PDB entry 5WDJ | X-ray diffraction, 2.40 A resolution | chains A and D of the 4 polymer chains in the assembly

Chain A (and D):
Name: Myeloperoxidase
Organism: Homo sapiens
Notes: EC 1.11.2.2; chain D of this document is another copy of the same molecule, construct and numbering; everything in this record applies to it too
Reference sequence: P05164 (PERM_HUMAN); residues 1-105 here correspond to UniProt positions 167-271 (UniProt number = residue number + 166)
Amino-acid sequence (105 residues; row label = number of the first residue in the row):
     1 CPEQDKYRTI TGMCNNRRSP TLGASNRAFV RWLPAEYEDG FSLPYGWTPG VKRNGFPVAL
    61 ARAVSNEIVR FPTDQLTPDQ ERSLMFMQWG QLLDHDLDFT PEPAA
Not modelled in the structure: 105 (chain D: 104-105)
Disulfide bonds: C1-C14
Glycans and other covalent adducts: heme (HEM) linked to D94
Ion coordination: Ca2+: D96 (shared with 4 residues of chain B)
Small-molecule neighbours:
  - AEY (7-(benzyloxy)-1H-[1,2,3]triazolo[4,5-d]pyrimidin-5-amine): Q91, H95, F99
  - heme (HEM): M87, G90, Q91, D98, F99, T100
Curated features (UniProtKB/Swiss-Prot):
  - active site: H95 (Proton acceptor)
  - binding site (heme b): D94
  - binding site (Ca(2+)): D96
What the authors report for this chain:
  - binding site for AEY: Q91, H95

Chain A / chain D interface:
Contacting residue pairs (16; chain A residue first):
  R18(A) - E36(D)  salt bridge
  R18(A) - N54(D)
  S19(A) - P34(D)
  S19(A) - A35(D)  hydrogen bond (side chain-backbone)
  P20(A) - G40(D)
  T21(A) - G40(D)
  L22(A) - P34(D)  hydrophobic
  R27(A) - F41(D)
  P34(A) - S19(D)
  P34(A) - L22(D)  hydrophobic
  A35(A) - S19(D)  hydrogen bond (backbone-side chain)
  E36(A) - R18(D)  salt bridge
  G40(A) - P20(D)
  G40(A) - T21(D)
  F41(A) - R27(D)
  N54(A) - R18(D)
Interface residues without a listed pair, chain A (13 interface residues in all): D39
Interface residues without a listed pair, chain D (15 interface residues in all): Y37, D39, Y45

Overview:
13 residues of chain A face 15 of chain D across their interface, with 2 hydrogen bonds and 2 salt bridges.
Polar contacts include R18(A)-E36(D) and S19(A)-A35(D). Bound to chain A: compound AEY. Heme is covalently
linked to D94(A). The paper reports a binding site for AEY at Q91(A) and H95(A).
Chain A and chain D are both Myeloperoxidase (Homo sapiens); the structure, Crystal structure of
myeloperoxidase subform C (mpo) complex with compound-6 aka 7-(benzyloxy)-1H-[1,2,
3]triazolo[4,5-d]pyrimidin-5-amine, was determined by X-ray diffraction.
